Entry 9FB0 (electron microscopy, 3.00 A resolution); this record covers chains B and S of the 7 polymer chains in the assembly.

== Chain B ==
Molecule: Large T antigen
Source organism: Betapolyomavirus macacae
Notes: EC 3.6.4.-
UniProtKB: P03070 (LT_SV40); residues 266-627 here = UniProt positions 266-627
Sequence (362 residues; row label = number of the first residue in the row):
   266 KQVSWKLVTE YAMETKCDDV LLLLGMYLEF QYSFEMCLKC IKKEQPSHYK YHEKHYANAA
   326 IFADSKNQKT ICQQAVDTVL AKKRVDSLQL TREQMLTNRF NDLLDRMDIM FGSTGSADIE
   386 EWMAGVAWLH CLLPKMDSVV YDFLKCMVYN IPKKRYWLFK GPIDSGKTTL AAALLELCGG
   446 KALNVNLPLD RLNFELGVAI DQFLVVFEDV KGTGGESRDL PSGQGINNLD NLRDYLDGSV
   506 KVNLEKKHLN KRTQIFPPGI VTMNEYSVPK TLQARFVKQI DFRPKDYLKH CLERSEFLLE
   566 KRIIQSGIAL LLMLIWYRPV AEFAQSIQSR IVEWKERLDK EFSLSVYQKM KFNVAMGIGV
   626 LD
UniProt features mapped onto this chain:
  - binding site (Zn(2+)): Cys302, Cys305, His313, His317
  - binding site (ATP): Gly426 to Thr433
Residues lining bound ligands:
  - ATP (adenosine-5'-triphosphate), molecule 1: Trp393, Leu397, Pro427, Ile428, Asp429, Ser430, Gly431, Lys432, Thr433, Thr434, Asn529, Arg548, Pro549, Lys550, Leu553, Lys554, Leu557, Leu564
  - ATP, molecule 2: Lys418, Asp502, Arg540

== Chain S ==
Molecule: Chains: S
Sequence (8 nucleotides; each row starts with the number of its first residue):
     1 TTTTTTTT

== Chain B / chain S interface ==
Residue-residue contacts - 7 pairs, chain B then chain S:
  Arg456(B) - DT4(S)  salt bridge to the phosphate
  Phe459(B) - DT3(S)  phosphate contact
  Lys512(B) - DT3(S)  phosphate contact
  Lys512(B) - DT4(S)  salt bridge to the phosphate
  His513(B) - DT1(S)  base contact
  His513(B) - DT2(S)  hydrogen bond to the base
  His513(B) - DT3(S)  hydrogen bond to the phosphate
Also at the interface, not in a pair above, chain B (5 interface residues in all): Lys511
Also at the interface, not in a pair above, chain S (5 interface residues in all): DT5

== In short ==
Chain B and chain S each contribute 5 residues to their interface; the contacts include 2 hydrogen bonds and 2
salt bridges. Polar contacts include His513(B)-DT2(S), His513(B)-DT3(S) and Arg456(B)-DT4(S). Bound to chain
B: ATP.
Here chain B is Large T antigen (Betapolyomavirus macacae) and chain S is Chains: S. Entry 9FB0 (Active SV40
LTAg complex with DNA (3D variability component_002, frame_019)) was determined by electron microscopy,
deposited together with 9EVH, 9EVP, 9F3T, 9F3U, 9F5I, 9F73 and 14 further entries.
